Entry 8CWR (X-ray diffraction, 1.50 A resolution); this record covers chains A and B.

[Chain A]
Name: Redox- and pH-responsive transcriptional regulator WhiB3
Source organism: Mycobacterium tuberculosis
Reference sequence: P9WF41 (WHIB3_MYCTU); numbering as in UniProt (aligned over 1-90)
Sequence (90 residues; each row starts with the number of its first residue):
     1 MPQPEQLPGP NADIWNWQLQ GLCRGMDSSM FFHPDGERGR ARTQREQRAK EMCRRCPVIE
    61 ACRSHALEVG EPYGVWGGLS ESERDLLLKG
Disordered / not traced: 1-5
Curated features (UniProtKB/Swiss-Prot):
  - binding site ([4Fe-4S] cluster): Cys23, Cys53, Cys56, Cys62
  - mutagenesis: Cys23 (C23A: No 4Fe-4S cluster assembly, does not complement growth defects; when associated with A-53; A-56 and A-62), Cys53 (C53A: No 4Fe-4S cluster assembly, does not complement growth defects; when associated with A-23; A-56 and A-62), Cys56 (C56A: No 4Fe-4S cluster assembly, does not complement growth defects; when associated with A-33; A-53 and A-62), Cys62 (C62A: No 4Fe-4S cluster assembly, does not complement growth defects; when associated with A-33; A-53 and A-56)
Metal / ion sites: 4Fe-4S cluster Fe: Cys23, Cys53, Cys56, Cys62
Small-molecule neighbours: 4Fe-4S cluster (SF4): Trp17, Gly21, Leu22, Cys23, Phe31, Met52, Cys53, Cys56, Val58, Ile59, Cys62, Val75, Trp76, Gly77, Gly78
What the authors report for this chain:
  - mutagenesis - W15A, W17A, E71A: unchanged binding to RNA polymerase sigma factor SigA, DNA-directed RNA polymerase subunit beta (chain B)
  - mutagenesis - W15A/W17A: abolished binding to RNA polymerase sigma factor SigA, DNA-directed RNA polymerase subunit beta (chain B)
  - mutagenesis - R38A, R40A, R42A: decreased binding to pks3 promoter
  - mutagenesis - R38A/R40A/R42A: abolished binding to pks3 promoter

[Chain B]
Name: RNA polymerase sigma factor SigA, DNA-directed RNA polymerase subunit beta
Source organism: Mycobacterium tuberculosis
Notes: EC 2.7.7.6
Reference sequence: chimeric construct of P9WGI1, P9WGY9: residues 446-528 from P9WGI1 (SIGA_MYCTU) positions 446-528 (same numbers); residues 535-549 from P9WGY9 positions 815-829 (UniProt number = residue number + 280)
Sequence (112 residues; row label = number of the first residue in the row):
   438 MAHHHHHHVA VDAVSFTLLQ DQLQSVLDTL SEREAGVVRL RFGLTDGQPR TLDEIGQVYG
   498 VTRERIRQIE SKTMSKLRHP SRSQVLRDYL DGSSGSGTPE ERLLRAIFGE KA
Disordered / not traced: 438, 548-549
Sequence notes: initiating methionine (438); expression tag (439-445); linker (529-534)
Metal / ion sites: Ni2+ site 1: Ala439, His440, His441; Ni2+ site 2: His440, His442, His444 (together with 2-amino-2-hydroxymethyl-propane-1,3-diol); Ni2+ site 3: His443, His445
What the authors report for this chain:
  - mutagenesis - R515H: unchanged binding to Redox- and pH-responsive transcriptional regulator WhiB3 (chain A)
  - conformationally variable residues: Val446 to Leu456

[Chain A / chain B interface]
Residue-residue contacts (44):
  Leu7(A) - Leu527(B)  hydrophobic
  Pro8(A) - Val448(B)  hydrophobic
  Pro8(A) - Asp449(B)
  Pro8(A) - Phe453(B)
  Asn11(A) - Arg515(B)
  Trp15(A) - Ser520(B)
  Trp15(A) - Arg524(B)
  Trp17(A) - Pro517(B)  hydrophobic
  Gln18(A) - Arg515(B)  hydrogen bond (side chain-backbone)
  Gln18(A) - Pro517(B)
  Gln18(A) - Ser520(B)  hydrogen bond
  Leu19(A) - Gln521(B)
  Leu19(A) - Arg524(B)
  Cys23(A) - His516(B)
  Cys23(A) - Pro517(B)  hydrophobic
  Cys23(A) - Ser518(B)
  Arg24(A) - Pro517(B)
  Arg24(A) - Ser518(B)
  Arg24(A) - Gln521(B)  hydrogen bond
  Arg24(A) - Arg524(B)
  Met26(A) - Ser518(B)
  Met26(A) - Arg519(B)
  Ser28(A) - Lys513(B)
  Ser28(A) - Ser518(B)
  Ser28(A) - Arg519(B)
  Phe31(A) - His516(B)
  Phe32(A) - Ser512(B)
  Phe32(A) - Lys513(B)
  Phe32(A) - His516(B)
  His33(A) - Lys509(B)  hydrogen bond (backbone-side chain)
  Asp35(A) - Arg470(B)  salt bridge
  Glu71(A) - Ser512(B)  hydrogen bond
  Glu71(A) - Arg515(B)  salt bridge
  Pro72(A) - Ser508(B)
  Pro72(A) - Ser512(B)
  Tyr73(A) - Gln505(B)
  Tyr73(A) - Ser508(B)
  Tyr73(A) - Lys509(B)
  Tyr73(A) - Ser512(B)
  Val75(A) - His516(B)  hydrogen bond (backbone-side chain)
  Trp76(A) - Ser512(B)
  Trp76(A) - Arg515(B)
  Trp76(A) - His516(B)
  Trp76(A) - Pro517(B)
Other interface residues (no listed pair), chain A (27 interface residues in all): Gln6, Gly9, Gly25, Asp27, Pro34, Cys62, Gly70
Other interface residues (no listed pair), chain B (21 interface residues in all): Val451, Thr466, Leu523
The authors on this interface:
  - specific contacts: Glu71(A)-Arg515(B)
  - interface residues, chain A: Leu7(A), Pro8(A), Ile14(A), Trp15(A), His65(A)
  - hot spots on chain A (mutagenesis) - F31A, F32A, W76A: abolished binding to RNA polymerase sigma factor SigA, DNA-directed RNA polymerase subunit beta (chain B)
  - interface residues, chain B: Ser512(B)
  - hot spots on chain B (mutagenesis) - H516A: abolished binding to Redox- and pH-responsive transcriptional regulator WhiB3 (chain A)

[Overview]
The interface between chain A and chain B involves 27 residues on one side and 21 on the other; the contacts
include 6 hydrogen bonds and 2 salt bridges. Polar contacts include Asp35(A)-Arg470(B), Glu71(A)-Arg515(B) and
Gln18(A)-Arg515(B). The paper describes a contact between Glu71(A) and Arg515(B). The paper reports that
W15A/W17A, F31A and F32A of chain A, among others, abolish binding to RNA polymerase sigma factor SigA,
DNA-directed RNA polymerase subunit beta (chain B); interface residues Leu7(A), Pro8(A) and Ser512(B) among
others; 13 substitutions were tested in all.
Here chain A is Redox- and pH-responsive transcriptional regulator WhiB3 and chain B is RNA polymerase sigma
factor SigA, DNA-directed RNA polymerase subunit beta, both from Mycobacterium tuberculosis. Entry 8CWR
(Complex structure of WhiB3 and the SigmaAr4-RNAP Beta flap tip chimera in space group R3) was determined by
X-ray diffraction, deposited together with 8CWT and 8CYF.
